PDB entry 9E0Z | electron microscopy, 2.86 A resolution | chains A and C of the 4 polymer chains in the assembly

== Chain A ==
Molecule: Cytoplasmic dynein 1 heavy chain 1
Organism: Homo sapiens
Reference sequence: Q14204 (DYHC1_HUMAN); residues 1-4646 here = UniProt positions 1-4646
Chain sequence (4646 residues; row label = number of the first residue in the row):
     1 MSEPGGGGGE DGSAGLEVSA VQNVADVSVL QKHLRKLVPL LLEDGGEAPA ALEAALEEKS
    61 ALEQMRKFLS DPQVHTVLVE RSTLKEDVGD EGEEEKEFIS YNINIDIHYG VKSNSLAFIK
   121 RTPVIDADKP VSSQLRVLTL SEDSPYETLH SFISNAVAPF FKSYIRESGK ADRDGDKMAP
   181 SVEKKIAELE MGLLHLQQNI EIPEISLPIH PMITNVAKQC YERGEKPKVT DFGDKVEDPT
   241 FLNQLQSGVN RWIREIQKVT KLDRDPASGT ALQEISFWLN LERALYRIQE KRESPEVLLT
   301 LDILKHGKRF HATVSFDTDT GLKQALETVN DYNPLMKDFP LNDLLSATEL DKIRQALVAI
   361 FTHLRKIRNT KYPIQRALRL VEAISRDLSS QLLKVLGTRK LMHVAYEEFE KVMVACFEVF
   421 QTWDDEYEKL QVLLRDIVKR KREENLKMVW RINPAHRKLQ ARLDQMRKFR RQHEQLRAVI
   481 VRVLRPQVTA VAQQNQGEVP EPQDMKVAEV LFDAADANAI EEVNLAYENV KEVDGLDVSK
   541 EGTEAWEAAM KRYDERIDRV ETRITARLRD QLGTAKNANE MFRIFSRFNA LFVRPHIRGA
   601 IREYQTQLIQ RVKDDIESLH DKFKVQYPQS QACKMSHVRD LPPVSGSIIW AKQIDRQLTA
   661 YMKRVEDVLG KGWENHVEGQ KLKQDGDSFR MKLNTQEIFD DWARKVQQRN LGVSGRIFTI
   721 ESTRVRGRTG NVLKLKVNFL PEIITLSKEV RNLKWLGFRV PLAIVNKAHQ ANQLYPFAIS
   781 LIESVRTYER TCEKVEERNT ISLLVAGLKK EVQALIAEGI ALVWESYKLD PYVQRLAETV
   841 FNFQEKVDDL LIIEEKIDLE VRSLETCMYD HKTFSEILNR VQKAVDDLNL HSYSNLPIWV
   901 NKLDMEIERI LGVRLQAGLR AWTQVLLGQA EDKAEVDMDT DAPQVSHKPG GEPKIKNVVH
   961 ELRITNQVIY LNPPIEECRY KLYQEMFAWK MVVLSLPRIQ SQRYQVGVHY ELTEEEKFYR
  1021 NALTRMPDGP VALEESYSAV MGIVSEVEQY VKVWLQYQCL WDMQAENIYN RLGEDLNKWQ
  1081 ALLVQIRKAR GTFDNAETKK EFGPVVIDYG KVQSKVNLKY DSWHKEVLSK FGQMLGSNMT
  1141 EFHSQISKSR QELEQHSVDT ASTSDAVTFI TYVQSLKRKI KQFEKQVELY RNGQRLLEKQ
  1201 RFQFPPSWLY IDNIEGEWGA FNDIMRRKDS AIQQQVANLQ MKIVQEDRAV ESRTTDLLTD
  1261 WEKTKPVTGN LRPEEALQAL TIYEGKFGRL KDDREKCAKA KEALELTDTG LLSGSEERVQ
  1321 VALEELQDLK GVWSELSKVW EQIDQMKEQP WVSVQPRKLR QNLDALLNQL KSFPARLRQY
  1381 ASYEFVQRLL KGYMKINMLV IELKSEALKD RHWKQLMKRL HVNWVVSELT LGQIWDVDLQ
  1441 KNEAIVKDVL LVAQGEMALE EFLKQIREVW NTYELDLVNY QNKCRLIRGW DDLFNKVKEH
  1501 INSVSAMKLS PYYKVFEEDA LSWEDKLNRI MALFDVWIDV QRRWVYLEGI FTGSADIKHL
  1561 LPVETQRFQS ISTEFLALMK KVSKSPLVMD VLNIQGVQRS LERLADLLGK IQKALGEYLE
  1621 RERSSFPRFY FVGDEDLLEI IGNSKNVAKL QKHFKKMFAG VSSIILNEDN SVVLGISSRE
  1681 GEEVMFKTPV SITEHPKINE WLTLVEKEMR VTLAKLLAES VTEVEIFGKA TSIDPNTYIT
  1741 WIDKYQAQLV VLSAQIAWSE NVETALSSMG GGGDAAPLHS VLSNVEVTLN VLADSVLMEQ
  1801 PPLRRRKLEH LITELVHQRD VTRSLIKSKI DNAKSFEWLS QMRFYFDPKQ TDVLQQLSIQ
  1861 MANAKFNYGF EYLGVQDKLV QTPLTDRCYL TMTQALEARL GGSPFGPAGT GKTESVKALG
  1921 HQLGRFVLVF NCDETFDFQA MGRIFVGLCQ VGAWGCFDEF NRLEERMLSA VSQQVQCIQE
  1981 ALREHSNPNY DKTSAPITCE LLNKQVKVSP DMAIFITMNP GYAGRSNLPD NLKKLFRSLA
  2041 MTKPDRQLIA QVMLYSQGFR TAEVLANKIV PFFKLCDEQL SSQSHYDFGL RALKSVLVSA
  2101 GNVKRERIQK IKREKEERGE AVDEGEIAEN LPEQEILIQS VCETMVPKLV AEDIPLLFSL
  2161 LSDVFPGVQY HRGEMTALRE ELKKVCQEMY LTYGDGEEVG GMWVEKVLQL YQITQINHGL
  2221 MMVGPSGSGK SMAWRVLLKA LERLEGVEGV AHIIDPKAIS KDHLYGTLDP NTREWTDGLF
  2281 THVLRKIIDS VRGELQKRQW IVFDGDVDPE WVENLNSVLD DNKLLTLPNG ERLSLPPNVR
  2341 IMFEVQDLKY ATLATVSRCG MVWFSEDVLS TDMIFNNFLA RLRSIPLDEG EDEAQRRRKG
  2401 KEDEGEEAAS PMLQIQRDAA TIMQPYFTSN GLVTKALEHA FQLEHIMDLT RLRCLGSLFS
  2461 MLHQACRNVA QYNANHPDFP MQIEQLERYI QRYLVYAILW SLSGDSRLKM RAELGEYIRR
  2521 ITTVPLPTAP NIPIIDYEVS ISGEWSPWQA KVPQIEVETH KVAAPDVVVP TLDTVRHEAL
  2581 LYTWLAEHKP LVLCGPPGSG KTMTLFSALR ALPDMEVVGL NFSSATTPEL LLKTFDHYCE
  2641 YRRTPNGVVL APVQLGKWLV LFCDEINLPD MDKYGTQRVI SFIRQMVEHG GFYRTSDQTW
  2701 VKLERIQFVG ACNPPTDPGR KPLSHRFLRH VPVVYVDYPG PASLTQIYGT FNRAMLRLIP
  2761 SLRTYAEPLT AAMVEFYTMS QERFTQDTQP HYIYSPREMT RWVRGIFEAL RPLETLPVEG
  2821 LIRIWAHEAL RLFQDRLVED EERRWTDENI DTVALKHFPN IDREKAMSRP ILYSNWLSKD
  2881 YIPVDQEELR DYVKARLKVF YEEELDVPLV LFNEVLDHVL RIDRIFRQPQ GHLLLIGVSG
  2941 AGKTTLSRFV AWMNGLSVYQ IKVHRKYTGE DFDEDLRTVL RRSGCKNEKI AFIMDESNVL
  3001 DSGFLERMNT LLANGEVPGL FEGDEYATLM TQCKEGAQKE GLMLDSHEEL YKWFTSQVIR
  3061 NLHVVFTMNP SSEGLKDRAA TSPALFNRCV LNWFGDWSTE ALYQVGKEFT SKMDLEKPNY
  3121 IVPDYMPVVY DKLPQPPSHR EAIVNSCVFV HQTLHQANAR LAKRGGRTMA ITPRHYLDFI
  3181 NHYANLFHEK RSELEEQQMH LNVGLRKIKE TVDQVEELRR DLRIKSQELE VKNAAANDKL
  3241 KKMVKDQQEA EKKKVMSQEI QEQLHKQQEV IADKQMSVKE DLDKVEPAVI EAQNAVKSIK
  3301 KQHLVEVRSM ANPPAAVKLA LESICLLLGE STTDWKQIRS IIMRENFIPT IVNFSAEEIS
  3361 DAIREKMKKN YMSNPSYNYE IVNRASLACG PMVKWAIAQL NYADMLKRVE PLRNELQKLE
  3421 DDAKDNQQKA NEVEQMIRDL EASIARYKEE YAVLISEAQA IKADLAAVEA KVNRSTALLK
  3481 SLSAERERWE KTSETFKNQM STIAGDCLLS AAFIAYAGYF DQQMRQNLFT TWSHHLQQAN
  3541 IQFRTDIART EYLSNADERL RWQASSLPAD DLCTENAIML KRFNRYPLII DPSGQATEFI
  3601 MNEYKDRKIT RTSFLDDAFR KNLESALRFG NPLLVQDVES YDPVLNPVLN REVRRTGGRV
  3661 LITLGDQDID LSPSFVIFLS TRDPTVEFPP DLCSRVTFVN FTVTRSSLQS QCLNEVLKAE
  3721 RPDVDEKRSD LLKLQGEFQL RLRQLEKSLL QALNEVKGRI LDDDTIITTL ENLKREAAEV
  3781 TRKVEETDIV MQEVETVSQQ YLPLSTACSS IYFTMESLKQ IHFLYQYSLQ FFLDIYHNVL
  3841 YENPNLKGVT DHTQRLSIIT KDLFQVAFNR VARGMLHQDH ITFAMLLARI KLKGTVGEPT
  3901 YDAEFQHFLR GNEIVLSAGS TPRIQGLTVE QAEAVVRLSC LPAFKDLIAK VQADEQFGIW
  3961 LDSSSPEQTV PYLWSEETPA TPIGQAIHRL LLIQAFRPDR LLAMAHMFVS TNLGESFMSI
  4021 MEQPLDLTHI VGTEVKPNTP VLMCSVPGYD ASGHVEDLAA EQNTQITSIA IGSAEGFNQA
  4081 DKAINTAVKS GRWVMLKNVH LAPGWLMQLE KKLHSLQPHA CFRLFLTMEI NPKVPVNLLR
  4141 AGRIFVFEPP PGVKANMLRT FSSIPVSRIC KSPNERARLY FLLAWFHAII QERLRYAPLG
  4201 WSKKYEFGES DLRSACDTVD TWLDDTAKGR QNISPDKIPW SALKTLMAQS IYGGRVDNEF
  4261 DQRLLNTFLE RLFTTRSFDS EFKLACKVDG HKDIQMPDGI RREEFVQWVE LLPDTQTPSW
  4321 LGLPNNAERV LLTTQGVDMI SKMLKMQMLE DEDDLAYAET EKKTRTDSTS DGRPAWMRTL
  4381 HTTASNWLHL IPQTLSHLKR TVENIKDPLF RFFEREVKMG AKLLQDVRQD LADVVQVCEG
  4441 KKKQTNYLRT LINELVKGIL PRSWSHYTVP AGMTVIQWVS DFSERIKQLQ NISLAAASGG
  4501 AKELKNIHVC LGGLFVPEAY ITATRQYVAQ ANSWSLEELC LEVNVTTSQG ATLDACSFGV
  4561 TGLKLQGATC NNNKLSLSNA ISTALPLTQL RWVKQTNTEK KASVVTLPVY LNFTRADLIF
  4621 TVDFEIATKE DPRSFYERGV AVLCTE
Unresolved in the structure: 1-1456, 2390-2409, 3243-3448, 4348-4373, 4646
Bound ions: Mg2+ site 1: Thr-1913 (together with ADP); Mg2+ site 2: Ser-2231, Glu-2344 (together with ATP)
Residues lining bound ligands:
  - ADP (adenosine-5'-diphosphate), molecule 1: Leu-1879, Val-1880, Thr-1882, Thr-1885, Ala-1908, Gly-1909, Thr-1910, Gly-1911, Lys-1912, Thr-1913, Glu-1914, Ile-2049, Met-2053, Leu-2090, Arg-2091, Lys-2094, Asp-2320, Asp-2321, Arg-2358
  - ADP, molecule 2: Val-2567, Val-2568, Val-2569, Thr-2571, Thr-2574, Pro-2596, Pro-2597, Gly-2598, Ser-2599, Gly-2600, Lys-2601, Thr-2602, Met-2603, Pro-2739, Ile-2747, Tyr-2748, Phe-2751, Pro-2796, Arg-2797, Thr-2800
  - ADP, molecule 3: Val-2907, Pro-2908, Leu-2909, Val-2910, Phe-2912, Val-2915, Val-2938, Ser-2939, Gly-2940, Ala-2941, Gly-2942, Lys-2943, Thr-2944, Thr-2945, Trp-3097, Arg-3174, Leu-3177, Asn-3650
  - ATP (adenosine-5'-triphosphate): Leu-2191, Thr-2192, Trp-2203, Pro-2225, Ser-2226, Gly-2227, Ser-2228, Gly-2229, Lys-2230, Ser-2231, Met-2232, Glu-2344, Leu-2369, Met-2373, Ile-2374, Asn-2377, Leu-2452, Arg-2684, Glu-2688, Arg-2726, Arg-2729

== Chain C ==
Molecule: Platelet-activating factor acetylhydrolase IB subunit beta
Organism: Homo sapiens
Reference sequence: P43034 (LIS1_HUMAN); numbering as in UniProt (aligned over 1-410)
Chain sequence (410 residues; each row starts with the number of its first residue):
     1 MVLSQRQRDE LNRAIADYLR SNGYEEAYSV FKKEAELDVN EELDKKYAGL LEKKWTSVIR
    61 LQKKVMELES KLNEAKEEFT SGGPLGQKRD PKEWIPRPPE KYALSGHRSP VTRVIFHPVF
   121 SVMVSASEDA TIKVWDYETG DFERTLKGHT DSVQDISFDH SGKLLASCSA DMTIKLWDFQ
   181 GFECIRTMHG HDHNVSSVAI MPNGDHIVSA SRDKTIKMWE VQTGYCVKTF TGHREWVRMV
   241 RPNQDGTLIA SCSNDQTVRV WVVATKECKA ELREHEHVVE CISWAPESSY SSISEATGSE
   301 TKKSGKPGPF LLSGSRDKTI KMWDVSTGMC LMTLVGHDNW VRGVLFHSGG KFILSCADDK
   361 TLRVWDYKNK RCMKTLNAHE HFVTSLDFHK TAPYVVTGSV DQTVKVWECR
Unresolved in the structure: 1-88

== Chain A / chain C interface ==
Residue-residue contacts - 22 pairs, chain A then chain C:
  Asp-1556(A) with Lys-303(C), salt bridge
  His-1559(A) with Glu-300(C); Thr-327(C)
  Arg-1621(A) with Lys-303(C)
  Glu-1622(A) with Lys-303(C), salt bridge
  Ser-3613(A) with Tyr-225(C)
  Asp-3616(A) with Gly-224(C); Tyr-225(C); Cys-226(C), hydrogen bond (side chain-backbone)
  Asp-3617(A) with Cys-226(C), hydrogen bond (backbone-backbone); Thr-229(C)
  Ala-3618(A) with His-189(C); Gly-190(C)
  Lys-3621(A) with Met-172(C); Gly-190(C); His-191(C); Asp-192(C)
  Gln-3636(A) with Tyr-225(C)
  Asn-4085(A) with Asp-205(C)
  Lys-4089(A) with Asn-203(C), hydrogen bond (side chain-backbone); Asp-205(C), salt bridge
  Ser-4115(A) with Thr-223(C)
Other interface residues (no listed pair), chain A (17 interface residues in all): Pro-1562, Asn-3622, Leu-4116, Gln-4117
Other interface residues (no listed pair), chain C (18 interface residues in all): His-206, Trp-219, Gln-222
The authors on this interface:
  - pairs named by the authors: Asp-3616(A)/Cys-226(C) (hydrogen bond), Asp-3617(A)/Cys-226(C) (backbone contact), Ala-3618(A)/Gly-190(C) (hydrophobic contact), Lys-3621(A)/Met-172(C), Gln-3636(A)/Tyr-225(C), Lys-4089(A)/Asp-205(C) (salt bridge), His-191(C)/Lys-3621(A), Asn-203(C)/Lys-4089(A) (backbone contact)
  - interface residues, chain A: Asp-1556(A), His-1559(A), Pro-1562(A), Arg-1621(A), Glu-1622(A), Ser-3613(A), Asn-4085(A), Ser-4115(A), Gln-4117(A)
  - interface residues, chain C: Asp-192(C), Gln-222(C), Glu-300(C), Lys-303(C)

== In short ==
17 residues of chain A and 18 residues of chain C are in contact; the contacts include 3 hydrogen bonds and 3
salt bridges. Among the polar pairs are Asp-1556(A)/Lys-303(C), Glu-1622(A)/Lys-303(C) and
Lys-4089(A)/Asp-205(C). The authors report a hydrogen bond between Asp-3616(A) and Cys-226(C); backbone
contacts between Asp-3617(A) and Cys-226(C) and Asn-203(C) and Lys-4089(A); a hydrophobic contact between
Ala-3618(A) and Gly-190(C). From the paper: interface residues Asp-1556(A), His-1559(A) and Asp-192(C) among
others.
Chain A is Cytoplasmic dynein 1 heavy chain 1 and chain C is Platelet-activating factor acetylhydrolase IB
subunit beta, both from Homo sapiens; the structure, Dimeric motor domains from phi-like dynein-1 bound to a
Lis1 dimer under Nde1-Lis1 condition, was determined by electron microscopy together with 9E10, 9E11, 9E12,
9E13 and 9E14 from the same study.
